6ANX - chain A; structure by X-ray diffraction, 1.62 A resolution.

Chain A:
Protein: Streptavidin
Source organism: Streptomyces avidinii
UniProtKB: P22629 (SAV_STRAV); residues 14-159 here correspond to UniProt positions 38-183 (UniProt number = residue number + 24)
Chain sequence (159 residues; each row starts with the number of its first residue):
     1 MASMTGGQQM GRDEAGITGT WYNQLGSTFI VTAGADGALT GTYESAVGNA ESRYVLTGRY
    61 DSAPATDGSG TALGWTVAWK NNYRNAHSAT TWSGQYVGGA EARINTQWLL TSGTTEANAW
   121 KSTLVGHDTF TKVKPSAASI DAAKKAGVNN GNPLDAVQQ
Disordered / not traced: 1-9, 135-159
Construct notes: expression tag (1-13)
Small-molecule neighbours: SI0 ([N-(2-{bis[2-(pyridin-2-yl-kappaN)ethyl]amino-kappaN}ethyl)-5-(2-oxohexahydro-1H-thieno[3,4-d]imidazol-4-yl)pentanamide](hydrogen peroxido-kappaO)hydroxycopper): Asn23, Leu25, Ser27, Tyr43, Ser45, Val47, Gly48, Asn49, Ala50, Trp79, Ala86, Ser88, Thr90, Trp92, Trp108, Leu110, Ser112, Thr114, Trp120, Lys121, Leu124, Asp128
Swiss-Prot annotation at these positions:
  - motif: Arg59 to Asp61 (Cell attachment site)
  - binding site (biotin): Tyr43, Tyr54, Trp92, Trp108, Trp120
What the authors report for this chain:
  - binding site for SI0: Asn49, Ser112
  - self-association interface (contacts with another copy of this molecule); pairs are residue here / residue on that copy: Asn49-Glu51
  - contacts within the chain: Asn49-Arg84 (hydrogen bond), Glu51-Arg84 (hydrogen bond)
  - mutagenesis - S88A (20 min): decreased stability

Summary:
Chain A binds compound SI0. Curated annotation (UniProt) lists 5 biotin-binding residues. The paper reports a
binding site for SI0 at Asn49 and Ser112; S88A reduces stability.
Chain A is Streptavidin (Streptomyces avidinii); the structure, Peroxide Activation Regulated by Hydrogen
Bonds within Artificial Cu Proteins - WT (low exposure), was determined by X-ray diffraction together with
5WBA, 5WBB and 5WBD from the same study.
